PDB entry 5EZY | X-ray diffraction, 2.05 A resolution | chains C and E of the 6 polymer chains in the assembly

Chain C:
Protein: Tubulin alpha-1B chain
From: Sus scrofa
UniProtKB: Q2XVP4 (TBA1B_PIG); numbering as in UniProt (aligned over 1-450)
Chain sequence (450 residues; each row starts with the number of its first residue):
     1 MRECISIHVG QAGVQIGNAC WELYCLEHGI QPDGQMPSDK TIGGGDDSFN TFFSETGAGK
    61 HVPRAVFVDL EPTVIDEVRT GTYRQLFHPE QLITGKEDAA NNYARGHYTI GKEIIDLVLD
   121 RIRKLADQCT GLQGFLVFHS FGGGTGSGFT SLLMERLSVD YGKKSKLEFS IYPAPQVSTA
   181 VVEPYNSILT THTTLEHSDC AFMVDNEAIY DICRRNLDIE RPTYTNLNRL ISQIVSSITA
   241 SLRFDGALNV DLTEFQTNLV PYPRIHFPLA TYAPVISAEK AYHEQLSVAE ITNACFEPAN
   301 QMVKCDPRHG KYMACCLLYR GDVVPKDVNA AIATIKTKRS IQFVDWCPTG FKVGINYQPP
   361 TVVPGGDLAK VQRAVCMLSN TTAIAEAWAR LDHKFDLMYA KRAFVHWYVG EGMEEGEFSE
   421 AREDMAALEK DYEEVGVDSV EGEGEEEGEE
Unresolved in the structure: 441-450
UniProt features mapped onto this chain:
  - motif: Met1 to Cys4 (MREC motif)
  - active site: Glu254
  - binding site (GTP): Gly10, Gln11, Ala12, Gln15, Glu71, Ala99, Ser140, Gly143, Gly144, Thr145, Gly146, Thr179, Glu183, Asn206, Tyr224, Asn228, Leu252
  - binding site (Mg(2+)): Glu71
  - modified residue: Lys40 (N6,N6,N6-trimethyllysine), Ser48 (Phosphoserine), Ser232 (Phosphoserine), Tyr282 (3'-nitrotyrosine), Arg339 (Omega-N-methylarginine), Ser439 (Phosphoserine), Glu443 (5-glutamyl polyglutamate), Glu445 (5-glutamyl polyglutamate)
  - cross-link (Glycyl lysine isopeptide (Lys-Gly)): Lys326 (interchain with G-Cter in ubiquitin), Lys370 (interchain with G-Cter in ubiquitin)
Bound ions: Ca2+: Asp39, Thr41, Gly44, Glu55
Ligand contacts: GTP (guanosine-5'-triphosphate): Gly10, Gln11, Ala12, Gln15, Ile16, Asp69, Asp98, Ala99, Ala100, Asn101, Ser140, Gly142, Gly143, Gly144, Thr145, Gly146, Ile171, Pro173, Val177, Ser178, Thr179, Glu183, Asn206, Tyr224, Leu227, Asn228, Ile231

Chain E:
Protein: Stathmin-4
From: Rattus norvegicus
UniProtKB: P63043 (STMN4_RAT); residues 5-145 here correspond to UniProt positions 49-189 (UniProt number = residue number + 44)
Chain sequence (143 residues; each row starts with the number of its first residue):
     3 MADMEVIELN KCTSGQSFEV ILKPPSFDGV PEFNASLPRR RDPSLEEIQK KLEAAEERRK
    63 YQEAELLKHL AEKREHEREV IQKAIEENNN FIKMAKEKLA QKMESNKENR EAHLAAMLER
   123 LQEKDKHAEE VRKNKELKEE ASR
Unresolved in the structure: 3-5, 29-43, 142-145
Construct notes: cloning artifact (3-4)
UniProt features mapped onto this chain:
  - modified residue: Ser46 (Phosphoserine)

Interface between chain C and chain E:
Residue-residue contacts (30):
  His107(C) with Lys104(E); Met105(E)
  Tyr108(C) with Lys104(E); Met105(E), hydrophobic; Asn108(E)
  Thr109(C) with Arg112(E)
  Lys112(C) with Met105(E)
  Glu155(C) with Leu101(E); Lys104(E), salt bridge
  Arg156(C) with Leu101(E)
  Ser158(C) with Phe93(E); Ile94(E)
  Val159(C) with Ile94(E); Lys98(E)
  Gly162(C) with Ile94(E)
  Lys163(C) with Asn90(E); Phe93(E)
  Glu196(C) with Phe93(E)
  His197(C) with Phe93(E)
  Val409(C) with His115(E), hydrogen bond (backbone-side chain)
  Gly410(C) with Arg112(E); His115(E)
  Glu411(C) with Asn108(E), hydrogen bond (backbone-side chain); Arg112(E), salt bridge
  Gly412(C) with Asn108(E), hydrogen bond (backbone-side chain); Asn111(E), hydrogen bond (backbone-side chain); Arg112(E)
  Met413(C) with Asn108(E)
  Glu414(C) with Ser107(E), hydrogen bond; Asn111(E), hydrogen bond
Interface residues without a listed pair, chain C (20 interface residues in all): Leu152, Thr193
Interface residues without a listed pair, chain E (14 interface residues in all): Ala97, Lys109

Overview:
20 residues of chain C and 14 residues of chain E are in contact, with 6 hydrogen bonds and 2 salt bridges.
Polar contacts include Glu155(C)-Lys104(E), Glu411(C)-Arg112(E) and Val409(C)-His115(E). Ligands of chain C:
GTP.
Here chain C is Tubulin alpha-1B chain (Sus scrofa) and chain E is Stathmin-4 (Rattus norvegicus). Entry 5EZY
(Crystal structure of T2R-TTL-taccalonolide AJ complex) was determined by X-ray diffraction.
